Entry 7FH5 (X-ray diffraction, 2.00 A resolution); this record covers chain A.

[Chain A]
Name: AdaV
Source organism: Actinomadura sp. ATCC 39365
UniProt: A0A1U8X168 (A0A1U8X168_9ACTN); numbering as in UniProt (aligned over 1-310)
Amino-acid sequence (330 residues; numbered -19 to 310; the number before each row is that of its first residue; numbers below 1 keep their minus sign (Met-19 is residue -19)):
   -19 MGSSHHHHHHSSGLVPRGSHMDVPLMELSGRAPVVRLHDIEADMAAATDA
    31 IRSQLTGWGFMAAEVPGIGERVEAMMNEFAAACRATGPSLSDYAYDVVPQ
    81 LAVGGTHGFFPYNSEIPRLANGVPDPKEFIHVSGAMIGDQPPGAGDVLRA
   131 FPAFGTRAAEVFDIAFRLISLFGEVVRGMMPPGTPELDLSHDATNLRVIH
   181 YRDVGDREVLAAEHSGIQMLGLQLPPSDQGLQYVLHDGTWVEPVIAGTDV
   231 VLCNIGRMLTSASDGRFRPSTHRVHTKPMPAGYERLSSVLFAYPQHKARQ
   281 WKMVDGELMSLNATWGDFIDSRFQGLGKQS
Unresolved in the structure: -19 to 2, 93-106, 121, 183-191, 258-264, 301-310
Sequence notes: initiating methionine (-19); expression tag (-18 to 0); engineered mutation Ala192 (His in A0A1U8X168)
Metal / ion sites: Fe ion: His194, His252

[In short]
His194 and His252 form the Fe ion site.
Chain A is AdaV (Actinomadura sp. ATCC 39365); the structure, Structure of AdaV, was determined by X-ray
diffraction, deposited together with 7V7X, 7V52, 7V54, 7V56 and 7V57.
